Entry 8APE (electron microscopy, 3.70 A resolution); this record covers chains B1 and E1 of the 42 polymer chains in the assembly.

== Chain B1 ==
Molecule: ATP synthase subunit alpha, mitochondrial
Source organism: Trypanosoma brucei brucei
UniProtKB: Q9GS23 (ATPA_TRYBB); residue numbers follow UniProt; this construct covers 1-584
Sequence (584 residues; row label = number of the first residue in the row):
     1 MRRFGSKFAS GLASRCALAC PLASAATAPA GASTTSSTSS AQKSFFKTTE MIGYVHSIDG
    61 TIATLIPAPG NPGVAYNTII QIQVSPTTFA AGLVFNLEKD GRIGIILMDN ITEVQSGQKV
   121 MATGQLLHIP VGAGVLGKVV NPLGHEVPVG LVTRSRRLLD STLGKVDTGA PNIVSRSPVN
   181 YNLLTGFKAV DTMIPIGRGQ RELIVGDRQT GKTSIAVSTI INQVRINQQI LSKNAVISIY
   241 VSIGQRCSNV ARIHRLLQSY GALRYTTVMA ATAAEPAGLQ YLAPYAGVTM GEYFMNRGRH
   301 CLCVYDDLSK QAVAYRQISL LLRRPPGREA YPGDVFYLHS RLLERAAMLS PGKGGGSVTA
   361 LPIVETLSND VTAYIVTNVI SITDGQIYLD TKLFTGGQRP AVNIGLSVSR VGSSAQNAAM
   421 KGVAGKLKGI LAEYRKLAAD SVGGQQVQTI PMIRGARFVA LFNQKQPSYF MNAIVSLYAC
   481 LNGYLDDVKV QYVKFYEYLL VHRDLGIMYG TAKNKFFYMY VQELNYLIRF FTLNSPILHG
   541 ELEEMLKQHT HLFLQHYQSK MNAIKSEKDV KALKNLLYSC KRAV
Not modelled in the structure: 1-45, 152-160, 439-445
Ion coordination: Mg2+: T213 (together with ATP)
Small-molecule neighbours:
  - ATP (adenosine-5'-triphosphate), molecule 1: D207, R208, Q209, T210, G211, K212, T213, S214, Q245, F394, R399, P400, Q464, K465
  - ATP, molecule 2: I380, S381, V408, R410
Swiss-Prot annotation at these positions:
  - binding site (ATP): D207 to S214, Q464
  - site: L159, D160 (Cleavage), S407 (Required for activity)

== Chain E1 ==
Molecule: ATP synthase subunit beta, mitochondrial
Source organism: Trypanosoma brucei brucei
Notes: EC 7.1.2.2
UniProtKB: Q9GPE9 (ATPB_TRYBB); residues 1-519 here = UniProt positions 1-519
Sequence (519 residues; row label = number of the first residue in the row):
     1 MLTRFRSAVL RGAVSITGAR AASTAPVADH KGRVGHVSQV IGAVVDVHFA DGVPPVLTAL
    61 DVVDKLGRDE PLTLEIVQHL DAHTGRCIAM QTTDLLKLKA KVVSTGGNIS VPVGRETLGR
   121 IFNVLGDAID QRGPVGEKLR MPIHAVAPKL ADQAAEDAVL TTGIKVIDLI LPYCKGGKIG
   181 LFGGAGVGKT VIIMELINNV AKGHGGFSVF AGVGERTREG TDLYLEMMQS KVIDLKGESK
   241 CVLVYGQMNE PPGARARVAQ SALTMAEYFR DVEGQDVLLF IDNIFRFTQA NSEVSALLGR
   301 IPAAVGYQPT LAEDLGQLQE RITSTTKGSI TSVQAVYVPA DDITDPAPAT TFSHLDATTV
   361 LDRAVAESGI YPAVNPLECA SRIMDPDVIS VDHYNVAQDV VQMLTKYREL QDIIAVLGID
   421 ELSEEDKLIV DRARKLVKFL SQPFQVAEVF TGMTGHYVQL DDTIDSFSGL LMGTYDQVPE
   481 MAFYMVGGIN SVLEKAKKMA EEAAELEKMR RARVAQASS
Not modelled in the structure: 1-27, 514-519
Swiss-Prot annotation at these positions:
  - binding site (ATP): G184 to V191, R216

== How chain B1 and chain E1 interact ==
Pairs across the interface (60):
  H56(B1) - L80(E1)
  H56(B1) - D81(E1)  hydrogen bond (backbone-backbone)
  H56(B1) - A82(E1)
  S57(B1) - H79(E1)
  S57(B1) - L80(E1)
  I58(B1) - Q78(E1)
  I58(B1) - H79(E1)  hydrogen bond (backbone-backbone)
  D59(B1) - Q78(E1)  hydrogen bond
  D59(B1) - R300(E1)  salt bridge
  G60(B1) - R300(E1)
  Q115(B1) - P55(E1)
  Q115(B1) - H79(E1)
  S116(B1) - V53(E1)
  S116(B1) - H79(E1)  hydrogen bond (backbone-side chain)
  S116(B1) - D81(E1)  hydrogen bond (side chain-backbone)
  S116(B1) - A82(E1)
  V139(B1) - L150(E1)  hydrophobic
  P148(B1) - A151(E1)
  V149(B1) - A151(E1)
  G150(B1) - A151(E1)
  R208(B1) - I343(E1)
  R208(B1) - F352(E1)
  Q209(B1) - L355(E1)
  Q245(B1) - E320(E1)
  R246(B1) - K178(E1)
  R246(B1) - E320(E1)
  R246(B1) - H354(E1)  hydrogen bond (side chain-backbone)
  R246(B1) - D356(E1)  salt bridge
  C247(B1) - L150(E1)  hydrophobic
  C247(B1) - Q153(E1)  hydrogen bond
  C247(B1) - E320(E1)  hydrogen bond (backbone-side chain)
  A251(B1) - L150(E1)  hydrophobic
  A251(B1) - Q153(E1)
  R252(B1) - D157(E1)  salt bridge
  R252(B1) - R382(E1)
  R255(B1) - A154(E1)  hydrogen bond (side chain-backbone)
  R255(B1) - A155(E1)  hydrogen bond (side chain-backbone)
  A273(B1) - E320(E1)
  A274(B1) - E320(E1)
  Q317(B1) - P309(E1)
  Q317(B1) - T310(E1)
  Q317(B1) - E313(E1)  hydrogen bond
  L320(B1) - I301(E1)  hydrophobic
  L320(B1) - P309(E1)  hydrophobic
  L321(B1) - R300(E1)
  R323(B1) - G299(E1)  hydrogen bond (side chain-backbone)
  R323(B1) - I301(E1)
  E329(B1) - A304(E1)
  A330(B1) - A304(E1)
  L367(B1) - T344(E1)
  S368(B1) - T344(E1)
  E567(B1) - M472(E1)
  K571(B1) - S468(E1)  hydrogen bond
  K571(B1) - M472(E1)
  Y578(B1) - N395(E1)
  Y578(B1) - Q398(E1)
  Y578(B1) - D399(E1)  hydrogen bond
  R582(B1) - D385(E1)  salt bridge
  R582(B1) - P386(E1)
  R582(B1) - D387(E1)  salt bridge
Interface residues without a listed pair, chain B1 (43 interface residues in all): G117, V147, S248, V250, P276, V313, R316, P326, K465, N575
Interface residues without a listed pair, chain E1 (51 interface residues in all): P54, A147, P148, K149, E156, P302, A303, A312, G316, Q317, T323, S353, Y394, G473

== Overview ==
Chain B1 and chain E1 form an interface of 43 and 51 residues respectively, with 14 hydrogen bonds and 5 salt
bridges. Among the polar pairs are D59(B1)-R300(E1), R246(B1)-D356(E1) and R252(B1)-D157(E1). Bound to chain
B1: ATP.
Here chain B1 is ATP synthase subunit alpha, mitochondrial and chain E1 is ATP synthase subunit beta,
mitochondrial, both from Trypanosoma brucei brucei. Entry 8APE (rotational state 1e of the Trypanosoma brucei
mitochondrial ATP synthase dimer) was determined by electron microscopy (same publication as 8AP6, 8AP7, 8AP8,
8AP9, 8APA, 8APB and 7 further entries).
